7G8R - chains A and B; structure by X-ray diffraction, 1.44 A resolution.

Chain A:
Molecule: Transforming protein RhoA
Organism: Homo sapiens
Notes: EC 3.6.5.2
UniProtKB: P61586 (RHOA_HUMAN); residue numbers follow UniProt; this construct covers 1-184
Sequence (185 residues; row label = number of the first residue in the row; numbering starts at 0):
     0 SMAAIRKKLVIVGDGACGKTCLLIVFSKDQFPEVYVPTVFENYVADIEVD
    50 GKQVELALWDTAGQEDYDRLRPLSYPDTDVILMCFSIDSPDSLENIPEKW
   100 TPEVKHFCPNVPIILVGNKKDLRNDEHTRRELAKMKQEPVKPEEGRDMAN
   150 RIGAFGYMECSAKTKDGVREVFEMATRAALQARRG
Not modelled in the structure: 0-2, 182-184
Sequence notes: expression tag (0)
Curated features (UniProtKB/Swiss-Prot):
  - region: Ala-61 to Asp-78 (Switch II region)
  - motif: Tyr-34 to Tyr-42 (Effector region)
  - binding site (GTP): Gly-12 to Thr-19, Phe-30 to Thr-37, Asp-59 to Gln-63, Asn-117 to Asp-120, Ser-160 to Lys-162
  - modified residue: Tyr-34 (Microbial infection: O-AMP-tyrosine), Thr-37 (Microbial infection: O-AMP-threonine), Asn-41 (Microbial infection: ADP-ribosylasparagine), Gln-63 (5-glutamyl serotonin)
  - glycosylation: Tyr-34 (Microbial infection: O-linked (GlcNAc) tyrosine), Thr-37 (Microbial infection: O-alpha-linked (GlcNAc) threonine)
  - cross-link: Lys-135 (Glycyl lysine isopeptide (Lys-Gly) (interchain with G-Cter in ubiquitin))
  - natural variant: Glu-47 (E47K: In EDFAOB), Pro-71 (P71S: In EDFAOB)
  - mutagenesis: Gly-14 (G14V: Increased Rho protein signal transduction. Constitutively active), Thr-19 (T19N: Decreased Rho protein signal transduction. Decreased substrate adhesion-dependent cell spreading. Decreased stress fibers assembly. Decreased cytoplasmic microtubule organization), Tyr-34 (Y34A: Abolishes interaction with DGKQ; Y34F: Abolishes AMPylation by Haemophilus IbpA), Thr-37 (T37A: Abolished monoglucosylation by C.difficile toxin TcdA. Abolished O-GlcNAcylation by C.novyi toxin TcdA), Gln-63 (Q63L: Causes constitutive activation), Lys-135 (K135R: Reduced FBXL19-mediated ubiquitination and subsequent degradation)

Chain B:
Molecule: Rho guanine nucleotide exchange factor 2
Organism: Homo sapiens
UniProtKB: Q92974 (ARHG2_HUMAN); numbering as in UniProt (aligned over 206-448)
Sequence (245 residues; each row starts with the number of its first residue):
   204 SMEMDEKDFAADSWSLAVDSSFLQQHKKEVMKQQDVIYELIQTELHHVRT
   254 LKIMTRLFRTGMLEELHLEPGVVQGLFPCVDELSDIHTRFLSQLLERRRQ
   304 ALCPGSTRNFVIHRLGDLLISQFSGPSAEQMCKTYSEFCSRHSKALKLYK
   354 ELYARDKRFQQFIRKVTRPAVLKRHGVQECILLVTQRITKYPLLISRILQ
   404 HSHGIEEERQDLTTALGLVKELLSNVDEGIYQLEKGARLQEIYNR
Sequence notes: expression tag (204-205)
Curated features (UniProtKB/Swiss-Prot):
  - modified residue: Lys-353 (N6-acetyllysine)
  - mutagenesis: Tyr-394 (Y394A: Reduces phosphorylation level, normal microtubule localization and activity)

How chain A and chain B interact:
Contacting residue pairs (60):
  Arg-5(A) / Lys-376(B)  hydrogen bond (side chain-backbone)
  Arg-5(A) / Glu-382(B)  salt bridge
  Val-33(A) / Ser-216(B)
  Val-33(A) / Ser-218(B)
  Tyr-34(A) / Asp-215(B)
  Tyr-34(A) / Ser-216(B)
  Tyr-34(A) / Asp-238(B)
  Tyr-34(A) / Val-239(B)
  Tyr-34(A) / Glu-242(B)  hydrogen bond
  Tyr-34(A) / Arg-400(B)  hydrogen bond
  Val-35(A) / Arg-400(B)  hydrogen bond (backbone-side chain)
  Pro-36(A) / Glu-242(B)
  Pro-36(A) / Arg-400(B)
  Thr-37(A) / Val-239(B)
  Thr-37(A) / Glu-242(B)  hydrogen bond
  Thr-37(A) / Leu-396(B)
  Thr-37(A) / Leu-397(B)
  Thr-37(A) / Arg-400(B)  hydrogen bond
  Val-38(A) / Glu-242(B)  hydrogen bond (backbone-side chain)
  Val-38(A) / Lys-393(B)
  Phe-39(A) / Lys-393(B)  hydrogen bond (backbone-side chain)
  Glu-40(A) / Thr-246(B)
  Glu-40(A) / His-249(B)  salt bridge
  Glu-40(A) / Leu-386(B)
  Asn-41(A) / Arg-377(B)  hydrogen bond (side chain-backbone)
  Asn-41(A) / Leu-386(B)
  Tyr-42(A) / Arg-377(B)
  Val-43(A) / Lys-376(B)
  Asp-45(A) / Lys-376(B)  salt bridge
  Glu-54(A) / Lys-376(B)  salt bridge
  Trp-58(A) / Glu-382(B)
  Trp-58(A) / Leu-385(B)  hydrophobic
  Trp-58(A) / Leu-386(B)  hydrophobic
  Trp-58(A) / Gln-389(B)
  Asp-59(A) / Gln-389(B)  hydrogen bond (backbone-side chain)
  Ala-61(A) / Leu-396(B)
  Gly-62(A) / Thr-392(B)
  Gly-62(A) / Leu-396(B)
  Gln-63(A) / Gln-389(B)
  Gln-63(A) / Thr-392(B)
  Tyr-66(A) / Thr-392(B)
  Tyr-66(A) / Leu-426(B)
  Tyr-66(A) / Ser-427(B)
  Tyr-66(A) / Asp-430(B)
  Asp-67(A) / Asp-430(B)  hydrogen bond (backbone-side chain)
  Arg-68(A) / Asp-430(B)  salt bridge
  Arg-68(A) / Glu-431(B)
  Arg-68(A) / Ile-433(B)
  Leu-69(A) / Cys-342(B)  hydrophobic
  Leu-69(A) / Asp-430(B)  hydrogen bond (backbone-side chain)
  Leu-69(A) / Ile-433(B)  hydrophobic
  Leu-72(A) / Cys-342(B)
  Leu-72(A) / His-345(B)  hydrogen bond (backbone-side chain)
  Leu-72(A) / Leu-385(B)
  Leu-72(A) / Thr-388(B)
  Leu-72(A) / Gln-435(B)
  Ser-73(A) / Leu-385(B)
  Ser-73(A) / Gln-389(B)  hydrogen bond
  Pro-75(A) / Leu-349(B)  hydrophobic
  Asp-76(A) / Lys-353(B)  salt bridge
Interface residues without a listed pair, chain A (29 interface residues in all): Lys-7, Lys-27
Interface residues without a listed pair, chain B (36 interface residues in all): Leu-219, Ser-346, Gln-381, Ile-391, Lys-423, Val-429

Summary:
The interface between chain A and chain B involves 29 residues on one side and 36 on the other; the contacts
include 14 hydrogen bonds and 6 salt bridges. Polar pairs include Arg-5(A)/Glu-382(B), Glu-40(A)/His-249(B)
and Asp-45(A)/Lys-376(B).
Chain A is Transforming protein RhoA and chain B is Rho guanine nucleotide exchange factor 2, both from Homo
sapiens; the structure, ARHGEF2 PanDDA analysis group deposition -- ARHGEF2 and RhoA in complex with
Z1270087714, was determined by X-ray diffraction.
